PDB entry 4LN4 | X-ray diffraction, 3.10 A resolution | chains A and D of the 6 polymer chains in the assembly

# Chain A
Protein: Hemagglutinin
Source organism: Influenza A virus
Notes: fragment: HA1 subunit residues 19-339
Sequence (325 residues; numbered -3 to 321; the number before each row is that of its first residue; numbers below 1 keep their minus sign (Ala-3 is residue -3)):
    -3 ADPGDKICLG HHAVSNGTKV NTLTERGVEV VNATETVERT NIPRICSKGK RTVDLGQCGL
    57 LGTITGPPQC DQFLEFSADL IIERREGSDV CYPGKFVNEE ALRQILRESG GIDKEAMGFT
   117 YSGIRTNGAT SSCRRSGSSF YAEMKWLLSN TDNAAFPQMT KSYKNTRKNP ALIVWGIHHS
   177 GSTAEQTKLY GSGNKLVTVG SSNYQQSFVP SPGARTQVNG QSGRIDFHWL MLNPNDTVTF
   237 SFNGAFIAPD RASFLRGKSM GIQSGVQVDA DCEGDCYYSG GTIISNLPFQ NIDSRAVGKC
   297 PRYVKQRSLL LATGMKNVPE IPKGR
Disordered / not traced: -3 to -1, 316-321
Disulfide bonds: Cys42-Cys268, Cys54-Cys66, Cys87-Cys129, Cys272-Cys296
Covalently attached groups: N-acetylglucosamine (NAG) linked to Asn28, Asn231
From the paper describing this entry:
  - specificity-determining residues: Gln217

# Chain D
Protein: Hemagglutinin
Source organism: Influenza A virus
Notes: fragment: HA2 subunit residues 340-517
Sequence (181 residues; row label = number of the first residue in the row):
     1 GLFGAIAGFI ENGWEGLIDG WYGFRHQNAQ GEGTAADYKS TQSAIDQITG KLNRLIEKTN
    61 QQFELIDNEF TEVEKQIGNV INWTRDSITE VWSYNAELLV AMENQHTIDL ADSEMDKLYE
   121 RVKRQLRENA EEDGTGCFEI FHKCDDDCMA SIRNNTYDHS KYREEAMQNR IQIDSGRLVP
   181 R
Disordered / not traced: 1-4, 172-181
Disulfide bonds: Cys144-Cys148
Covalently attached groups: N-acetylglucosamine (NAG) linked to Asn82

# Interface between chain A and chain D
Pairs across the interface (8):
  Thr18(A) - Arg54(D)
  Leu19(A) - Lys51(D)
  Leu19(A) - Arg54(D)  hydrogen bond (backbone-side chain)
  Leu19(A) - Met102(D)  hydrophobic
  Leu19(A) - Glu103(D)
  Thr20(A) - Gln47(D)  hydrogen bond (side chain-backbone)
  Thr20(A) - Gly50(D)
  Lys301(A) - Gln61(D)
Interface residues without a listed pair, chain D (13 interface residues in all): Asp46, Ile48, Thr59, Asn60, His106, Leu110

# In short
4 residues of chain A face 13 of chain D across their interface, with 2 hydrogen bonds. Polar contacts include
Leu19(A)-Arg54(D) and Thr20(A)-Gln47(D). N-acetylglucosamine is covalently linked to Asn28(A) and Asn231(A).
Covalently linked N-acetylglucosamine: at Asn82(D). From the paper: the specificity determinant Gln217(A).
Chain A is Hemagglutinin and chain D is Hemagglutinin, both from Influenza A virus; the structure, The crystal
structure of hemagglutinin form a h7n9 influenza virus (a/shanghai/1/2013) in complex with lstb, was
determined by X-ray diffraction (same publication as 4LN3, 4LN6 and 4LN8).
